Entry 8J4U (electron microscopy, 2.97 A resolution); this record covers chains K and L of the 18 polymer chains in the assembly.

# Chain K (and L)
Molecule: SIR2-like domain-containing protein
Organism: Escherichia coli
Notes: chain L of this document is another copy of the same molecule, construct and numbering; everything in this record applies to it too
UniProtKB: A0A7B5N0T7 (A0A7B5N0T7_ECOLX); residue numbers follow UniProt; this construct covers 1-415
Sequence (415 residues; row label = number of the first residue in the row):
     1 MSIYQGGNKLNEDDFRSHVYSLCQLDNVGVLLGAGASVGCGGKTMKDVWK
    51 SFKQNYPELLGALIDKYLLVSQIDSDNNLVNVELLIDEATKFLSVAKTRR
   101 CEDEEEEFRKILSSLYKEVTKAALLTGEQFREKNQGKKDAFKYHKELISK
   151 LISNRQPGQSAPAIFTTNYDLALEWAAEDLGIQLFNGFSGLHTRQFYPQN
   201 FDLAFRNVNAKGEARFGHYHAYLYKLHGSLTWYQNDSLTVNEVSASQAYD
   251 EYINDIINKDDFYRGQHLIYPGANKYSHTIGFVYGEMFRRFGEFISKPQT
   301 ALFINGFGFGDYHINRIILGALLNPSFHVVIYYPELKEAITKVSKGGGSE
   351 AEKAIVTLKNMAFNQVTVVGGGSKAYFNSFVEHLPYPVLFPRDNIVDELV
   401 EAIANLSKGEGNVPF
Not modelled in the structure: 1, 211-216, 408-415 (chain L: 1, 211-216, 409-415)
Ligand contacts: Adenosine-5-Diphosphoribose (AR6; [(2R,3S,4R,5R)-5-(6-aminopurin-9-yl)-3,4-dihydroxy-oxolan-2-yl]methyl[hydroxy-[[(2R,3S,4R,5S)-3,4,5-trihydroxyoxolan-2-yl]methoxy]phosphoryl] hydrogen phosphate): A34, G35, M45, N81, E83, T167, H227, N305, G306, F307, G308, G310, D311, I314, Y333, P334, A375, Y376, F377

# Chain K / chain L interface
Residue-residue contacts (26):
  Y67(K) with R99(L)
  L68(K) with T98(L)
  E88(K) with V95(L); T98(L)
  F92(K) with V95(L), hydrophobic
  S94(K) with K91(L), hydrogen bond
  V95(K) with K91(L); V95(L), hydrophobic
  T98(K) with F92(L)
  E104(K) with R99(L), salt bridge
  L238(K) with Y312(L), hydrophobic; R316(L)
  K275(K) with N274(L)
  S277(K) with N274(L)
  H278(K) with Y312(L)
  F282(K) with Y312(L), hydrophobic; H313(L); R316(L)
  E286(K) with Y276(L)
  R289(K) with Y276(L), hydrogen bond; G285(L), hydrogen bond (side chain-backbone); F288(L); R289(L)
  E293(K) with R289(L)
  H313(K) with T279(L), hydrogen bond
  R316(K) with T279(L)
Interface residues without a listed pair, chain K (25 interface residues in all): K91, R99, R100, Q199, T279, G281, G285
Interface residues without a listed pair, chain L (19 interface residues in all): Y67, L68, S237, I280, G320

# Summary
25 residues of chain K face 19 of chain L across their interface; the contacts include 4 hydrogen bonds and 1
salt bridge. Polar pairs include E104(K)-R99(L), S94(K)-K91(L) and R289(K)-Y276(L). Ligands of chain K:
Adenosine-5-Diphosphoribose.
Chain K and chain L are both SIR2-like domain-containing protein (Escherichia coli); the structure, Structure
of HerA-Sir2 complex from Escherichia coli Nezha system, was determined by electron microscopy.
